Entry 8KG8 (electron microscopy, 4.23 A resolution (low resolution: residue-level contacts below are approximate; hydrogen-bond / salt-bridge calls are withheld)); this record covers chains 7 and I of the 18 polymer chains in the assembly.

# Chain 7
Protein: DNA replication licensing factor MCM7
Organism: Saccharomyces cerevisiae S288C
Notes: EC 3.6.4.12
UniProt: P38132 (MCM7_YEAST); residue numbers follow UniProt; this construct covers 1-845
Amino-acid sequence (845 residues; row label = number of the first residue in the row):
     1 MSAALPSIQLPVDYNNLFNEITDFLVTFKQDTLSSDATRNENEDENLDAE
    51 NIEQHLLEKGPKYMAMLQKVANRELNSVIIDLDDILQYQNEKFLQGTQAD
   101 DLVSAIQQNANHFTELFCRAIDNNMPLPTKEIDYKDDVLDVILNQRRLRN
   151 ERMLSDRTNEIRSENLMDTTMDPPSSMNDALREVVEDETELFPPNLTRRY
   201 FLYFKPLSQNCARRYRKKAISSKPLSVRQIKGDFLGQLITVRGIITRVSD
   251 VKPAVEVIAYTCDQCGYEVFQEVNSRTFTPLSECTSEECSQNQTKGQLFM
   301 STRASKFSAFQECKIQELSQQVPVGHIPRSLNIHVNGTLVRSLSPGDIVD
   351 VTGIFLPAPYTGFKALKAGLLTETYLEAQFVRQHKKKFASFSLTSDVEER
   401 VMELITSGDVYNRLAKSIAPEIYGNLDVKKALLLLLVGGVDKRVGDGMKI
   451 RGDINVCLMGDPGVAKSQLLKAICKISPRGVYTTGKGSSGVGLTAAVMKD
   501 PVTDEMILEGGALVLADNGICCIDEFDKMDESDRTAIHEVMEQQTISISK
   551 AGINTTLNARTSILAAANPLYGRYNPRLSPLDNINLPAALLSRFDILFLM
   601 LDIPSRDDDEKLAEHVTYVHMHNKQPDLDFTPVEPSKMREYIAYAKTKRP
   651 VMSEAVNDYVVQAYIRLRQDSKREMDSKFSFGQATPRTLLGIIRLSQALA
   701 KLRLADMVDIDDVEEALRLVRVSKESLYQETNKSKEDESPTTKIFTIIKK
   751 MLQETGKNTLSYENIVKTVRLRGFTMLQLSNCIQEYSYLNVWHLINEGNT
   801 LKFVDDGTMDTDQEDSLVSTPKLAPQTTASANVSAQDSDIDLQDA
Not modelled in the structure: 1-3, 32-58, 158-189, 386-394, 446-449, 488-493, 676-677, 731-845
Bound ions: Zn2+: Cys-262, Cys-284, Cys-289; Mg2+: Ser-467 (together with ATP-gamma-S)
Residues lining bound ligands: ATP-gamma-S (AGS; phosphothiophosphoric acid-adenylate ester): Glu-421, Ile-422, Tyr-423, Asp-461, Pro-462, Gly-463, Val-464, Ala-465, Lys-466, Ser-467, Gln-468, Asp-524, Glu-525, Ala-566, Asn-568, Leu-612
UniProt features mapped onto this chain:
  - motif: Ser-592 to Asp-595 (Arginine finger)
  - binding site (ATP): Tyr-423, Gly-463, Ala-465, Lys-466, Ser-467, Asn-568, Arg-593, Arg-687
  - modified residue: Thr-811 (Phosphothreonine), Ser-819 (Phosphoserine), Ser-838 (Phosphoserine)
  - mutagenesis: Lys-466 (K466A: Loss of MCM2-7 complex helicase activity)

# Chain I
Molecule: 71-nt DNA strand
Sequence (71 nucleotides; row label = number of the first residue in the row):
     1 TAGAGTAGGAAGTGATGGTAAGTGATTAGAGAATTGGAGAGTGTGTTTTT
    51 TTTTTTTTTTTTTTTTTTTTT
Not modelled in the structure: 1-40, 61-71

# How chain 7 and chain I interact
Contacting residue pairs (4):
  Phe-363(7) / DT46(I)
  Phe-363(7) / DT47(I)
  Lys-364(7) / DT47(I)
  Lys-367(7) / DT47(I)
Also at the interface, not in a pair above, chain 7 (4 interface residues in all): Val-502
Also at the interface, not in a pair above, chain I (5 interface residues in all): DT48, DT50, DT51

# Overview
4 residues of chain 7 and 5 residues of chain I are in contact. Bound to chain 7: ATP-gamma-S. The Zn2+ site
is built by Cys-262(7), Cys-284(7) and Cys-289(7). From UniProt: 8 ATP-binding residues and one mutagenesis
site on chain 7.
Chain 7 is DNA replication licensing factor MCM7 (Saccharomyces cerevisiae S288C) and chain I is a 71-nt DNA
strand; the structure, Yeast replisome in state II, was determined by electron microscopy (same publication as
8W7S, 8KG6, 8KG9 and 8W7M).
